PDB entry 6N58 | electron microscopy, 3.78 A resolution | chains H and J of the 7 polymer chains in the assembly

Chain H:
Name: DNA-directed RNA polymerase subunit alpha
Organism: Escherichia coli
Notes: EC 2.7.7.6
UniProt: P0A7Z4 (RPOA_ECOLI); residues 1-329 here = UniProt positions 1-329
Amino-acid sequence (329 residues; numbered 1 to 329; the number before each row is that of its first residue):
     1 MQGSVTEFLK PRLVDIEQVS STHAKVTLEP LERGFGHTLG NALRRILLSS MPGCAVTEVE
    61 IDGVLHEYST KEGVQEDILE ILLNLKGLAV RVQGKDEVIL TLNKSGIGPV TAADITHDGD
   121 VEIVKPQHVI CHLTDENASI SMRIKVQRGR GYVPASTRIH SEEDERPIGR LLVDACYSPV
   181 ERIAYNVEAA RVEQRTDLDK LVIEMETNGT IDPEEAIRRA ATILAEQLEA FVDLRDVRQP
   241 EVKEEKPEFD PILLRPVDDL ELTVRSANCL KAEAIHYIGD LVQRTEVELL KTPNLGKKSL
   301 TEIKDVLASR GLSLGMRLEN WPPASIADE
Disordered / not traced: 1-3, 159-170, 235-329
Swiss-Prot annotation at these positions:
  - region: E162 to E165 (Required for interaction with Crp at class II promoters)
  - modified residue: R265 (ADP-ribosylarginine), K297 (N6-acetyllysine), K298 (N6-acetyllysine)
  - mutagenesis: R45 (R45C: In rpoA112; temperature-sensitive, blocks RNA polymerase assembly), E162 to E165 (5-fold decrease in CRP-class II promoter-dependent transcription), E165 (E165K: 5-fold decrease in CRP-class II promoter-dependent transcription), R191 (R191C: In rpoA101; temperature-sensitive)

Chain J:
Name: DNA-directed RNA polymerase subunit beta'
Organism: Escherichia coli
Notes: EC 2.7.7.6
UniProt: P0A8T7 (RPOC_ECOLI); residue numbers follow UniProt; this construct covers 2-1407
Amino-acid sequence (1430 residues; row label = number of the first residue in the row):
     1 VKDLLKFLKA QTKTEEFDAI KIALASPDMI RSWSFGEVKK PETINYRTFK PERDGLFCAR
    61 IFGPVKDYEC LCGKYKRLKH RGVICEKCGV EVTQTKVRRE RMGHIELASP TAHIWFLKSL
   121 PSRIGLLLDM PLRDIERVLY FESYVVIEGG MTNLERQQIL TEEQYLDALE EFGDEFDAKM
   181 GAEAIQALLK SMDLEQECEQ LREELNETNS ETKRKKLTKR IKLLEAFVQS GNKPEWMILT
   241 VLPVLPPDLR PLVPLDGGRF ATSDLNDLYR RVINRNNRLK RLLDLAAPDI IVRNEKRMLQ
   301 EAVDALLDNG RRGRAITGSN KRPLKSLADM IKGKQGRFRQ NLLGKRVDYS GRSVITVGPY
   361 LRLHQCGLPK KMALELFKPF IYGKLELRGL ATTIKAAKKM VEREEAVVWD ILDEVIREHP
   421 VLLNRAPTLH RLGIQAFEPV LIEGKAIQLH PLVCAAYNAD FDGDQMAVHV PLTLEAQLEA
   481 RALMMSTNNI LSPANGEPII VPSQDVVLGL YYMTRDCVNA KGEGMVLTGP KEAERLYRSG
   541 LASLHARVKV RITEYEKDAN GELVAKTSLK DTTVGRAILW MIVPKGLPYS IVNQALGKKA
   601 ISKMLNTCYR ILGLKPTVIF ADQIMYTGFA YAARSGASVG IDDMVIPEKK HEIISEAEAE
   661 VAEIQEQFQS GLVTAGERYN KVIDIWAAAN DRVSKAMMDN LQTETVINRD GQEEKQVSFN
   721 SIYMMADSGA RGSAAQIRQL AGMRGLMAKP DGSIIETPIT ANFREGLNVL QYFISTHGAR
   781 KGLADTALKT ANSGYLTRRL VDVAQDLVVT EDDCGTHEGI MMTPVIEGGD VKEPLRDRVL
   841 GRVTAEDVLK PGTADILVPR NTLLHEQWCD LLEENSVDAV KVRSVVSCDT DFGVCAHCYG
   901 RDLARGHIIN KGEAIGVIAA QSIGEPGTQL TMRTFHIGGA ASRAAAESSI QVKNKGSIKL
   961 SNVKSVVNSS GKLVITSRNT ELKLIDEFGR TKESYKVPYG AVLAKGDGEQ VAGGETVANW
  1021 DPHTMPVITE VSGFVRFTDM IDGQTITRQT DELTGLSSLV VLDSAERTAG GKDLRPALKI
  1081 VDAQGNDVLI PGTDMPAQYF LPGKAIVQLE DGVQISSGDT LARIPQESGG TKDITGGLPR
  1141 VADLFEARRP KEPAILAEIS GIVSFGKETK GKRRLVITPV DGSDPYEEMI PKWRQLNVFE
  1201 GERVERGDVI SDGPEAPHDI LRLRGVHAVT RYIVNEVQDV YRLQGVKIND KHIEVIVRQM
  1261 LRKATIVNAG SSDFLEGEQV EYSRVKIANR ELEANGKVGA TYSRDLLGIT KASLATESFI
  1321 SAASFQETTR VLTEAAVAGK RDELRGLKEN VIVGRLIPAG TGYAYHQDRM RRRAAGEAPA
  1381 APQVTAEDAS ASLAELLNAG LGGSDNELEL EVLFQGPSSG HHHHHHHHHH
Disordered / not traced: 1-14, 939-947, 1127-1131, 1376-1430
Sequence notes: expression tag (1, 1408-1430)
Metal / ion sites: Zn2+ site 1: C70, C72, C85, C88; Mg2+ near D464 (its only coordinating residue here); Zn2+ site 2: C814, C888, C895, C898
Ligand contacts: chapso (1N7): F935, H936, I937, L1243, Q1244
Swiss-Prot annotation at these positions:
  - binding site (Zn(2+)): C70, C72, C85, C88, C814, C888, C895, C898
  - binding site (Mg(2+)): D460, D462, D464
  - modified residue: K983 (N6-acetyllysine)
  - mutagenesis: Q504 (Q504P: Resistant to antibiotics salinamide A and B), N690 (N690D: Resistant to antibiotics salinamide A and B), M697 (M697V: Resistant to antibiotics salinamide A and B), A735 (A735T: Resistant to antibiotics salinamide A and B), R738 (R738C/H/P/S: Resistant to antibiotics salinamide A and B), A748 (A748E: Resistant to antibiotics salinamide A and B), P758 (P758S/T: Resistant to antibiotics salinamide A and B), F763 (F763C: Resistant to antibiotics salinamide A and B), S775 (S775A: Resistant to antibiotics salinamide A and B), A779 (A779T/V: Resistant to antibiotics salinamide A and B), R780 (R780C: Resistant to antibiotics salinamide A and B), G782 (G782A/C: Resistant to antibiotics salinamide A and B), 1 further mutagenesis entry in UniProt

How chain H and chain J interact:
Pairs across the interface (30; chain H residue first):
  R44(H) - R538(J)
  L48(H) - R535(J)
  L48(H) - S539(J)
  S49(H) - S539(J)
  E80(H) - R551(J)
  E80(H) - L569(J)
  L83(H) - V526(J)  hydrophobic
  L83(H) - L527(J)
  L83(H) - T528(J)  hydrogen bond (backbone-side chain)
  N84(H) - R551(J)  hydrogen bond
  K86(H) - V526(J)  hydrogen bond (side chain-backbone)
  K86(H) - E532(J)  salt bridge
  Y152(H) - R535(J)
  Y152(H) - L536(J)
  Y152(H) - L541(J)  hydrophobic
  P154(H) - L541(J)  hydrophobic
  D174(H) - M525(J)
  D174(H) - V526(J)
  C176(H) - R535(J)
  S178(H) - R535(J)
  V180(H) - R535(J)
  E181(H) - K531(J)
  E181(H) - R535(J)  hydrogen bond (backbone-side chain)
  R182(H) - E534(J)  salt bridge
  R182(H) - M581(J)
  R191(H) - D410(J)  salt bridge
  R191(H) - D413(J)  salt bridge
  Q194(H) - A406(J)
  T196(H) - E443(J)  hydrogen bond
  E206(H) - K531(J)  salt bridge
Interface residues without a listed pair, chain H (22 interface residues in all): L79, I183, A184
Interface residues without a listed pair, chain J (21 interface residues in all): K370, W409

In short:
The interface between chain H and chain J involves 22 residues on one side and 21 on the other, with 5
hydrogen bonds and 5 salt bridges. Polar pairs include K86(H)-E532(J), R182(H)-E534(J) and R191(H)-D410(J).
Chain J binds chapso.
Here chain H is DNA-directed RNA polymerase subunit alpha and chain J is DNA-directed RNA polymerase subunit
beta', both from Escherichia coli. Entry 6N58 (Cryo-EM structure of Escherichia coli RNAP polymerase bound
with TraR in conformation II) was determined by electron microscopy, deposited together with 6N57, 6OUL and
6P1K.
